Entry 7OUF (electron microscopy, 3.00 A resolution); this record covers chains E and I of the 10 polymer chains in the assembly.

[Chain E]
Protein: Integrase
Source organism: Simian T-lymphotropic virus 1
Reference sequence: Q4QY51 (Q4QY51_9STL1); residues -2 to 297 here correspond to UniProt positions 597-896 (UniProt number = residue number + 599)
Amino-acid sequence (301 residues; row label = number of the first residue in the row; numbers below 1 keep their minus sign (Gly-3 is residue -3)):
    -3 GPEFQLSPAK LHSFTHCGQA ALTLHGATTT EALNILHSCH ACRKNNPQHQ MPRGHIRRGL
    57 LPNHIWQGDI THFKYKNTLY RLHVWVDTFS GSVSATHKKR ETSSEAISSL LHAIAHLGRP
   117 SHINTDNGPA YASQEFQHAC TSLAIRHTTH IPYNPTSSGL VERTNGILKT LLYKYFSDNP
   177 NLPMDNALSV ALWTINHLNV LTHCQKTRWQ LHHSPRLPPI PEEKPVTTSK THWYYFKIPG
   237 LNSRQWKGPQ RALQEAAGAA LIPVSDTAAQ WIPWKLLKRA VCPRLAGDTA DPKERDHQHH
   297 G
Unresolved in the structure: -3 to 2, 281-297
Sequence notes: expression tag (-3, -1 to 0); engineered mutation Glu219 (Ala818 in Q4QY51)
Metal / ion sites: Zn2+: His8, His12, Cys35, Cys38; Mg2+ site 1: Asp65, Asp122 (together with 1L0); Mg2+ site 2: Asp65, Glu158 (together with 1L0)
Ligand contacts: 1L0: Asp65, Ile66, Asp122, Asn123, Pro148, Tyr149, Pro151, Thr152, Glu158, Asn161
From the paper describing this entry:
  - mutagenesis - P214D, A219E: increased binding to Isoform 3 of PC4 and SFRS1-interacting protein, Isoform Gamma-1 of Serine/threonine-protein phosphatase 2A 56 kDa regulatory subunit gamma isoform

[Chain I]
Molecule: 30-nt DNA strand
Sequence (30 nucleotides; numbered 1 to 30; the number before each row is that of its first residue):
     1 ACTGTGTTTG GCGCTTCTCT CCCGGAGAGA
Unresolved in the structure: 22-30

[How chain E and chain I interact]
Residue-residue contacts - 40 pairs, chain E then chain I:
  Gly50(E) - DG4(I)  sugar contact
  His51(E) - DT3(I)  base contact
  His51(E) - DG4(I)  phosphate contact
  His51(E) - DT5(I)  phosphate contact
  Ile52(E) - DG4(I)  phosphate contact
  Ile52(E) - DT5(I)  hydrogen bond to the phosphate
  Arg53(E) - DA1(I)  sugar contact
  Arg53(E) - DC2(I)  salt bridge to the phosphate
  Arg54(E) - DT5(I)  hydrogen bond to the phosphate
  Arg54(E) - DG6(I)  salt bridge to the phosphate
  Thr144(E) - DC2(I)  hydrogen bond to the phosphate
  Thr145(E) - DC2(I)  phosphate contact
  His146(E) - DT3(I)  phosphate contact
  Ile147(E) - DC2(I)  phosphate contact
  Ile147(E) - DT3(I)  hydrogen bond to the phosphate
  Asn150(E) - DG4(I)  hydrogen bond to the phosphate
  Thr152(E) - DG4(I)  hydrogen bond to the phosphate
  Ser153(E) - DT3(I)  hydrogen bond to the phosphate
  Ser153(E) - DG4(I)  phosphate contact
  Gly155(E) - DG4(I)  hydrogen bond to the base
  Leu156(E) - DT5(I)  phosphate contact
  Leu156(E) - DG6(I)  phosphate contact
  Arg159(E) - DT5(I)  base contact
  Arg159(E) - DG6(I)  hydrogen bond to the base
  Ile163(E) - DG6(I)  phosphate contact
  Ile163(E) - DT7(I)  sugar contact
  Leu197(E) - DT7(I)  phosphate contact
  Thr198(E) - DT7(I)  hydrogen bond to the phosphate
  His199(E) - DT7(I)  base contact
  Arg204(E) - DG6(I)  phosphate contact
  Arg204(E) - DT7(I)  salt bridge to the phosphate
  Gln250(E) - DA1(I)  hydrogen bond to the base
  Ala252(E) - DC2(I)  base contact
  Ala253(E) - DC2(I)  base contact
  Ala253(E) - DT3(I)  base contact
  Gly254(E) - DT3(I)  sugar contact
  Ala255(E) - DC2(I)  sugar contact
  Trp267(E) - DA1(I)  base contact
  Trp267(E) - DC2(I)  base contact
  Lys271(E) - DG4(I)  phosphate contact
Also at the interface, not in a pair above, chain E (30 interface residues in all): Arg49, Glu158, Pro269
Also at the interface, not in a pair above, chain I (8 interface residues in all): DT8

[Overview]
30 residues of chain E face 8 of chain I across their interface, with 11 hydrogen bonds and 3 salt bridges.
Polar pairs include Gly155(E)-DG4(I), Arg159(E)-DG6(I) and Gln250(E)-DA1(I). From the paper: P214D and A219E
of chain E increase binding to Isoform 3 of PC4 and SFRS1-interacting protein, Isoform Gamma-1 of
Serine/threonine-protein phosphatase 2A 56 kDa regulatory subunit gamma isoform.
Here chain E is Integrase (Simian T-lymphotropic virus 1) and chain I is a 30-nt DNA strand. Entry 7OUF
(Structure of the STLV intasome:B56 complex bound to the strand-transfer inhibitor XZ450) was determined by
electron microscopy (same publication as 7OUG and 7OUH).
